Entry 8J21 (electron microscopy, 3.30 A resolution); this record covers chains A and B of the 5 polymer chains in the assembly.

# Chain A
Protein: Guanine nucleotide-binding protein G(I)/G(S)/G(T) subunit beta-1
From: Homo sapiens
UniProt: P62873 (GBB1_HUMAN); residues 13-351 here correspond to UniProt positions 2-340 (UniProt number = residue number - 11)
Sequence (377 residues; each row starts with the number of its first residue):
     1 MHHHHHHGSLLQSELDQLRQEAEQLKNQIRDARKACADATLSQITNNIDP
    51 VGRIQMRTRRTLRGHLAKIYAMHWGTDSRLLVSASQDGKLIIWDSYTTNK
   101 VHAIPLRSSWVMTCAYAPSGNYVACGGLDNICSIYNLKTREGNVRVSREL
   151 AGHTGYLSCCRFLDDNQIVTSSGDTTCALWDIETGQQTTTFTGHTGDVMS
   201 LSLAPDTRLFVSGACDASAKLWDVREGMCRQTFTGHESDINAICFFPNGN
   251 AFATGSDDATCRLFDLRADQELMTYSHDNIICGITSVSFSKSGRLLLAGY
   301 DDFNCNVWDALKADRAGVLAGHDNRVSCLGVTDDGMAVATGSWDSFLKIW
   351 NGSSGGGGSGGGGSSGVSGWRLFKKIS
Unresolved in the structure: 1-13, 354-377
Construct notes: initiating methionine (1); expression tag (2-12, 352-377)
Curated features (UniProtKB/Swiss-Prot):
  - modified residue: Ser-13 (N-acetylserine), His-277 (Phosphohistidine)

# Chain B
Protein: scFV16
From: Homo sapiens
Notes: antibody fragment or engineered binder
Sequence (297 residues; each row starts with the number of its first residue):
     1 MLLVNQSHQGFNKEHTSKMVSAIVLYVLLAAAAHSAFADVQLVESGGGLV
    51 QPGGSRKLSCSASGFAFSSFGMHWVRQAPEKGLEWVAYISSGSGTIYYAD
   101 TVKGRFTISRDDPKNTLFLQMTSLRSEDTAMYYCVRSIYYYGSSPFDFWG
   151 QGTTLTVSSGGGGSGGGGSGGGGSDIVMTQATSSVPVTPGESVSISCRSS
   201 KSLLHSNGNTYLYWFLQRPGQSPQLLIYRMSNLASGVPDRFSGSGSGTAF
   251 TLTISRLEAEDVGVYYCMQHLEYPLTFGAGTKLELKAAAHHHHHHHH
Unresolved in the structure: 1-39, 160-173, 285-297
Disulfide bonds: Cys-60/Cys-134, Cys-197/Cys-267

# Interface between chain A and chain B
Residue-residue contacts (11; chain A residue first):
  Arg-79(A) with Tyr-141(B)
  Leu-80(A) with Tyr-141(B), hydrophobic
  Asp-94(A) with Tyr-141(B)
  Val-101(A) with Tyr-140(B), hydrophobic
  His-102(A) with Tyr-140(B)
  Arg-140(A) with Val-40(B); Arg-136(B), hydrogen bond (backbone-side chain); Ser-235(B), hydrogen bond
  Glu-141(A) with Gly-64(B); Phe-65(B)
  Gly-142(A) with Phe-70(B)
Also at the interface, not in a pair above, chain A (10 interface residues in all): Lys-138, Asn-143
Also at the interface, not in a pair above, chain B (12 interface residues in all): Ala-66, Ser-69, Gly-142, Phe-148

# Overview
10 residues of chain A face 12 of chain B across their interface; the contacts include 2 hydrogen bonds. Among
the polar pairs are Arg-140(A)/Arg-136(B) and Arg-140(A)/Ser-235(B).
Here chain A is Guanine nucleotide-binding protein G(I)/G(S)/G(T) subunit beta-1 and chain B is scFV16, both
from Homo sapiens. Entry 8J21 (Cryo-EM structure of FFAR3 complex bound with butyrate acid) was determined by
electron microscopy, deposited together with 8J20, 8J22 and 8J24.
